Entry 8EY4 (X-ray diffraction, 1.83 A resolution); this record covers chains I and A.

# Chain I
Molecule: Cys_rich_CPCC domain-containing protein
Organism: Escherichia coli O32:H37
UniProt: A0A1Y2XHL0 (A0A1Y2XHL0_ECOLX); residues 2-62 here correspond to UniProt positions 1-61 (UniProt number = residue number - 1)
Sequence (70 residues; row label = number of the first residue in the row):
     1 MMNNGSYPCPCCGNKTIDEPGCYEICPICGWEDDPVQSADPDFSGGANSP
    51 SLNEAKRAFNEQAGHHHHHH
Unresolved in the structure: 1-4, 63-70
Sequence notes: initiating methionine (1); expression tag (63-70)
Bound ions: Fe2+: C9, C12, C26, C29

# Chain A
Molecule: PT-VENN domain-containing protein
Organism: Escherichia coli O32:H37
UniProt: Q3ZTX4 (Q3ZTX4_ECOLX); residues 57-144 here correspond to UniProt positions 2614-2701 (UniProt number = residue number + 2557)
Sequence (88 residues; numbered 57 to 144; the number before each row is that of its first residue):
    57 KVEPVGNAYGHWTKHGKEFPEYQNAKQYVDAAHNFMTNPPPGTLTKTRPN
   107 GDTLYYNPVTNVFASKDINGVPRTMFKPEKGIEYWNKQ
Sequence notes: conflict V58 (Ala2615 in Q3ZTX4), N94 (His2651 in Q3ZTX4), T103 (Asn2660 in Q3ZTX4)
Modified residues: Mse92 (selenomethionine; parent Met); Mse131 (selenomethionine; parent Met)

# How chain I and chain A interact
Contacting residue pairs - 44 pairs, chain I then chain A:
  D18(I) - K57(A)  hydrogen bond (side chain-backbone)
  D18(I) - V58(A)
  E19(I) - K57(A)  salt bridge
  E19(I) - R129(A)  salt bridge
  C22(I) - N106(A)
  C22(I) - D108(A)
  C22(I) - R129(A)
  Y23(I) - H67(A)  hydrogen bond (backbone-side chain)
  Y23(I) - F119(A)
  Y23(I) - S121(A)
  Y23(I) - T130(A)
  Y23(I) - F132(A)  hydrophobic
  Y23(I) - Y140(A)  hydrogen bond
  Y23(I) - Q144(A)
  I25(I) - G66(A)
  I25(I) - H67(A)
  I25(I) - K70(A)
  G30(I) - K70(A)
  E32(I) - H67(A)  salt bridge
  E32(I) - K70(A)  salt bridge
  E32(I) - H71(A)  salt bridge
  E32(I) - T130(A)  hydrogen bond
  D34(I) - Y140(A)  hydrogen bond
  P35(I) - R104(A)
  V36(I) - Y140(A)  hydrophobic
  V36(I) - K143(A)
  V36(I) - Q144(A)
  D40(I) - K143(A)  salt bridge
  F43(I) - K136(A)
  F43(I) - E139(A)
  F43(I) - Y140(A)  hydrophobic
  F43(I) - K143(A)
  S44(I) - K136(A)  hydrogen bond (backbone-side chain)
  G45(I) - P134(A)
  G45(I) - E135(A)  hydrogen bond (backbone-backbone)
  G45(I) - K136(A)  hydrogen bond (backbone-backbone)
  G46(I) - F132(A)
  G46(I) - P134(A)
  G46(I) - Y140(A)
  A47(I) - K70(A)  hydrogen bond (backbone-side chain)
  A47(I) - H71(A)
  A47(I) - F132(A)  hydrophobic
  N48(I) - K70(A)  hydrogen bond
  S49(I) - E135(A)  hydrogen bond
Interface residues without a listed pair, chain I (20 interface residues in all): G21, E24

# In short
20 residues of chain I face 21 of chain A across their interface, with 11 hydrogen bonds and 6 salt bridges.
Polar contacts include E19(I)-K57(A), E19(I)-R129(A) and E32(I)-H67(A). C9(I), C12(I), C26(I) and C29(I)
coordinate Fe2+.
Here chain I is Cys_rich_CPCC domain-containing protein and chain A is PT-VENN domain-containing protein, both
from Escherichia coli O32:H37. Entry 8EY4 (Contact-dependent growth inhibition toxin-immunity protein complex
from E. coli O32:H37) was determined by X-ray diffraction.
